PDB entry 9F5Y | electron microscopy, 2.51 A resolution | chains s and t of the 51 polymer chains in the assembly

Chain s:
Molecule: Mitochondrial NADH:ubiquinone oxidoreductase 32 kDa subunit
Source organism: Chlamydomonas reinhardtii
Notes: EC 1.6.5.3, 1.6.99.3
UniProtKB: Q6S7R7 (Q6S7R7_CHLRE); residue numbers follow UniProt; this construct covers 1-312
Chain sequence (312 residues; each row starts with the number of its first residue):
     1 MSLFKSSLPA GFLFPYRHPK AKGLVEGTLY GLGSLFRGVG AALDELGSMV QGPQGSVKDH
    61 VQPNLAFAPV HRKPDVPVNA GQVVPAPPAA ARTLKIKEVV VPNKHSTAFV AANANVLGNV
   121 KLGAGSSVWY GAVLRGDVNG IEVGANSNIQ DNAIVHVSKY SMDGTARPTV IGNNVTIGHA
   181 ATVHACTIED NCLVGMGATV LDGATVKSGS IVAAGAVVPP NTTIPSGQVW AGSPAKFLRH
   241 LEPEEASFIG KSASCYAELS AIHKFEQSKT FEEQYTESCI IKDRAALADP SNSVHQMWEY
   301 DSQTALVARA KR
Bound ions: Zn2+: H156, H184
Ligand contacts:
  - crotonyl coenzyme A (COO): Q150, T176, G178, H179, L193, V194, G195, M196, I211, A213, A214, V229, A231, L238, R239, F248, S252, Y256
  - phosphatidylcholine (PC7; (7S)-4-hydroxy-N,N,N-trimethyl-9-oxo-7-[(palmitoyloxy)methyl]-3,5,8-trioxa-4-phosphahexacosan-1-aminium 4-oxide): H18, L24, V25, E26, T28, L29, Y30, F36

Chain t:
Molecule: CAG2 - CA-like
Source organism: Chlamydomonas reinhardtii
UniProtKB: A8JFK6 (A8JFK6_CHLRE); numbering as in UniProt (aligned over 1-279)
Chain sequence (279 residues; numbered 1 to 279; the number before each row is that of its first residue):
     1 MLKRVGQSLV PFARAGLTQT AESFRGVSSQ FFDAPNGPSV KQVLIEDEWY NRQRSIFPLL
    61 DKEPYYPVDV FVAPNAVVCG DVDIYGGASV FFGAVLRGDL NKIRLGNRSA ILDRAVVHAA
   121 RAVPTGLNAA TLIGEKVTVE PYAVLRSCRV EPKVIIGARS VVCEGAVVES ESILAPNSVV
   181 PPARRIPSGE LWGGSPAKFI RKLTDHERDR VLDDVSTHYH NLATMFRREA LEPGTAWRDV
   241 EAWRQKLVDQ GEYEWINFRE QKYLMRLQHE AEALEKLTH
Disordered / not traced: 1-25, 279
Ligand contacts: crotonyl coenzyme A (COO): H118, R146, C163, E164, V179, P181, P182, R184, S195, P196

Interface between chain s and chain t:
Pairs across the interface - 133 pairs, chain s then chain t:
  M1(s) with E260(t), hydrogen bond (backbone-side chain); Y263(t)
  S2(s) with E260(t), hydrogen bond; Y263(t)
  F12(s) with R259(t)
  L13(s) with N257(t)
  F14(s) with W255(t); I256(t); N257(t)
  Y16(s) with Y253(t); I256(t), hydrogen bond (side chain-backbone); F258(t), hydrophobic
  R17(s) with E241(t), salt bridge; R244(t); Y253(t); W255(t)
  R37(s) with E241(t), salt bridge
  A41(s) with R238(t)
  D44(s) with T235(t); R238(t), salt bridge
  D59(s) with G234(t); T235(t), hydrogen bond; A236(t)
  H60(s) with D239(t), salt bridge
  V61(s) with A236(t); V240(t), hydrophobic
  Q62(s) with Y50(t); N51(t), hydrogen bond (backbone-backbone)
  P63(s) with N51(t)
  N64(s) with I45(t), hydrogen bond (side chain-backbone); E48(t), hydrogen bond (side chain-backbone)
  A66(s) with I45(t), hydrophobic
  F67(s) with E46(t)
  A112(s) with N51(t); Q53(t), hydrogen bond (backbone-side chain)
  N113(s) with Q53(t), hydrogen bond (backbone-side chain); V77(t)
  Y130(s) with Q53(t); F57(t)
  G131(s) with R114(t), hydrogen bond (backbone-side chain)
  D151(s) with V95(t); R97(t), salt bridge
  N152(s) with G93(t), hydrogen bond (side chain-backbone); V95(t); R114(t), hydrogen bond (side chain-backbone); V116(t); Y142(t)
  I154(s) with Y142(t)
  H179(s) with R97(t); V116(t); H118(t); V144(t)
  A180(s) with R159(t), hydrogen bond (backbone-side chain)
  M196(s) with V144(t), hydrophobic; V161(t); C163(t), hydrophobic
  G197(s) with R159(t)
  A214(s) with V179(t)
  G215(s) with V179(t)
  C255(s) with L100(t), hydrophobic
  Y256(s) with R97(t); H118(t)
  E258(s) with V27(t)
  L259(s) with D99(t); L100(t), hydrophobic
  A261(s) with V27(t), hydrophobic; S28(t); S29(t), hydrogen bond (backbone-side chain); F31(t)
  I262(s) with F31(t), hydrophobic; L60(t), hydrophobic
  H263(s) with L59(t); C79(t); R97(t); D99(t), salt bridge
  K264(s) with S29(t)
  F265(s) with S29(t); Q30(t); F31(t), hydrophobic; A34(t), hydrophobic; S39(t); Q42(t); L60(t), hydrophobic
  E266(s) with R54(t), hydrogen bond (backbone-side chain); P58(t); L59(t); L60(t), hydrogen bond (side chain-backbone)
  Q267(s) with R52(t)
  S268(s) with K41(t); Q42(t), hydrogen bond; V43(t), hydrogen bond (backbone-backbone)
  K269(s) with S39(t); R52(t), hydrogen bond (backbone-side chain)
  T270(s) with V43(t); R52(t); F258(t)
  F271(s) with R52(t); R244(t)
  E272(s) with Y253(t), hydrogen bond; F258(t)
  E273(s) with P38(t); S39(t), hydrogen bond; V40(t), hydrogen bond (side chain-backbone); K41(t); F258(t); K262(t), salt bridge
  Q274(s) with R54(t)
  T276(s) with F258(t); R259(t)
  E277(s) with N36(t); K262(t), salt bridge
  C279(s) with R259(t)
  I280(s) with N36(t); R259(t)
  I281(s) with N36(t)
  D283(s) with R259(t), salt bridge
  R284(s) with P35(t), hydrogen bond (side chain-backbone); N36(t), hydrogen bond
  D301(s) with Y263(t); R266(t), salt bridge
  Q303(s) with F32(t), hydrogen bond (side chain-backbone); D33(t); A34(t), hydrogen bond (side chain-backbone); P35(t); N36(t); G37(t); R266(t)
  T304(s) with R259(t), hydrogen bond (backbone-side chain); K262(t); Y263(t)
  A305(s) with R259(t)
  L306(s) with R259(t)
  A308(s) with Y263(t)
Other interface residues (no listed pair), chain s (68 interface residues in all): Y30, K104, V110, A111, W129, S302
Other interface residues (no listed pair), chain t (72 interface residues in all): N75, A115, R146, V162, E164, W237, Q245, V248, L264

Overview:
68 residues of chain s and 72 residues of chain t are in contact, with 27 hydrogen bonds and 10 salt bridges.
Polar pairs include R17(s)-E241(t), R37(s)-E241(t) and D44(s)-R238(t). Crotonyl coenzyme A is bound between
chain s and chain t. Bound to chain s: phosphatidylcholine.
Chain s is Mitochondrial NADH:ubiquinone oxidoreductase 32 kDa subunit and chain t is CAG2 - CA-like, both
from Chlamydomonas reinhardtii; the structure, Structure of the Chlamydomonas reinhardtii respiratory complex
I from respiratory supercomplex, was determined by electron microscopy together with 9F5X, 9F5Z, 9F60, 9F61
and 9F62 from the same study.
